Entry 7RJB (electron microscopy, 3.20 A resolution); this record covers chains A and B of the 10 polymer chains in the assembly.

== Chain A ==
Molecule: Ubiquinol--cytochrome-c reductase subunit
Source organism: Candida albicans (strain SC5314 / ATCC MYA-2876)
UniProt: A0A1D8PP59 (A0A1D8PP59_CANAL); residues 1-439 here = UniProt positions 1-439
Amino-acid sequence (439 residues; row label = number of the first residue in the row):
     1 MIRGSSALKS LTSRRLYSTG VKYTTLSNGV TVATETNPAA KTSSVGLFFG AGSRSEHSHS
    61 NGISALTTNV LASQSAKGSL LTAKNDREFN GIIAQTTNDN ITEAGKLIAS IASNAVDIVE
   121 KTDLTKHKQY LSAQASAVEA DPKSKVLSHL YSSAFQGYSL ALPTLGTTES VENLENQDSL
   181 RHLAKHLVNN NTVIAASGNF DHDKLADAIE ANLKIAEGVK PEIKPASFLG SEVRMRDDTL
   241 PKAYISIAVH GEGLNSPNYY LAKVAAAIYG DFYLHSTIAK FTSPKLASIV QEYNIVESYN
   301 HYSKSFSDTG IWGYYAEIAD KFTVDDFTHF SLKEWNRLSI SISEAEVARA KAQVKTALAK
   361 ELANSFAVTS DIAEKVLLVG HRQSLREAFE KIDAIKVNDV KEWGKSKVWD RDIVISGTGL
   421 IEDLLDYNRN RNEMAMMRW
Disordered / not traced: 1-21, 438-439

== Chain B ==
Molecule: Cytochrome b-c1 complex subunit 2, mitochondrial
Source organism: Candida albicans (strain SC5314 / ATCC MYA-2876)
UniProt: P83782 (QCR2_CANAL); residues 1-374 here = UniProt positions 1-374
Amino-acid sequence (374 residues; numbered 1 to 374; the number before each row is that of its first residue):
     1 MLSRASIRAY SSIPNSVKIA AKESATDLTK LSVIINNAGS KTGKSGVSHL LSKFTFLNNG
    61 AKSALRFTRE SELLGGTFES KVTRDALILN TTFLKQDLPY YVEALGNVVS NTQFAPHEFN
   121 EIVLPTANAE TKLANANPAF KGVEKLHEIT FRRGLGNPLF YNESTPIKLE EVAQFSKEQF
   181 SGENISIVAE GANEEDLTKF VSESAFCYLP SSSSNGAKAL PTNTFTGQEA RVPSSGASSA
   241 LIGIPVKPAD FGKYEVLSAA IGTSTLPSTS TPLAQIPGAT SHLYKYQDAG LFVISVSGEA
   301 SQVAQGIKQA KSVAESVSSS ALSEAVKAAE LSVALQSTVD SPLNVKVVAE EAPISKFNYV
   361 AVGDLDVLPY ADEL
Disordered / not traced: 1-10

== Chain A / chain B interface ==
Residue-residue contacts (62; chain A residue first):
  Asn37(A) - Ala25(B)  hydrogen bond (side chain-backbone)
  Ala39(A) - Glu23(B)
  Ala39(A) - Ser24(B)
  Ala39(A) - Ala25(B)
  Lys41(A) - Glu190(B)  salt bridge
  Lys41(A) - Ala334(B)
  Lys41(A) - Ser337(B)
  Thr42(A) - Leu331(B)
  Thr42(A) - Leu335(B)
  Ser73(A) - Thr269(B)
  Ser73(A) - Ser270(B)
  Gly78(A) - Lys327(B)
  Gly78(A) - Ala328(B)  hydrogen bond (backbone-backbone)
  Leu80(A) - Leu266(B)  hydrophobic
  Leu80(A) - Ser268(B)
  Leu80(A) - Leu331(B)  hydrophobic
  Leu81(A) - Ser268(B)  hydrogen bond (backbone-side chain)
  Thr82(A) - Pro267(B)
  Gln95(A) - Leu331(B)
  Thr96(A) - Leu331(B)
  Thr97(A) - Lys327(B)
  Thr97(A) - Leu331(B)
  Asn100(A) - Lys327(B)  hydrogen bond
  Lys126(A) - Gln275(B)
  His275(A) - Thr126(B)  hydrogen bond (backbone-side chain)
  His275(A) - Ala129(B)
  Thr277(A) - Lys53(B)
  Thr277(A) - Ile122(B)
  Thr277(A) - Thr126(B)
  Ile278(A) - Phe78(B)  hydrophobic
  Lys280(A) - Ile122(B)
  Phe281(A) - Ala64(B)  hydrophobic
  Phe281(A) - Leu65(B)  hydrophobic
  Phe281(A) - Thr68(B)
  Phe281(A) - Arg69(B)  hydrogen bond (backbone-side chain)
  Phe281(A) - Ile122(B)  hydrophobic
  Thr282(A) - Arg69(B)  hydrogen bond (backbone-side chain)
  Thr282(A) - Glu72(B)
  Ser283(A) - Arg69(B)
  Ser283(A) - Glu72(B)  hydrogen bond
  Pro284(A) - Glu72(B)
  Ala345(A) - Leu73(B)
  Arg349(A) - Glu72(B)
  Arg349(A) - Leu73(B)
  Ala352(A) - Leu73(B)
  Ala352(A) - Leu74(B)
  Ala352(A) - Gly75(B)
  Gln353(A) - Glu72(B)
  Gln353(A) - Gly75(B)
  Lys355(A) - Leu94(B)
  Thr356(A) - Leu28(B)
  Thr356(A) - Gly75(B)  hydrogen bond (side chain-backbone)
  Ala359(A) - Thr26(B)  hydrogen bond (backbone-side chain)
  Ala359(A) - Leu28(B)  hydrophobic
  Lys360(A) - Leu28(B)
  Leu362(A) - Thr26(B)
  Ala363(A) - Thr26(B)
  Leu385(A) - Thr26(B)
  Leu385(A) - Asp27(B)
  Arg386(A) - Asp27(B)  salt bridge
  Phe389(A) - Asp27(B)
  Phe389(A) - Leu94(B)  hydrophobic
Also at the interface, not in a pair above, chain A (42 interface residues in all): Ala72, Gln74, Lys77, Tyr273, Ser276, Ser288, Ala348
Also at the interface, not in a pair above, chain B (40 interface residues in all): Gly76, Thr92, Glu121, Leu133, Glu324, Thr338, Val339

== In short ==
42 residues of chain A face 40 of chain B across their interface; the contacts include 10 hydrogen bonds and 2
salt bridges. Among the polar pairs are Lys41(A)-Glu190(B), Arg386(A)-Asp27(B) and Asn37(A)-Ala25(B).
Here chain A is Ubiquinol--cytochrome-c reductase subunit and chain B is Cytochrome b-c1 complex subunit 2,
mitochondrial, both from Candida albicans (strain SC5314 / ATCC MYA-2876). Entry 7RJB (Complex III2 from
Candida albicans, inhibitor free, Rieske head domain in b position) was determined by electron microscopy,
deposited together with 7RJA, 7RJC, 7RJD and 7RJE.
